PDB entry 6SUE | electron microscopy, 3.40 A resolution | chains C and F of the 6 polymer chains in the assembly

# Chain C
Protein: TcdA1
From: Photorhabdus luminescens
Reference sequence: Q9RN43 (Q9RN43_PHOLU); residues 1-2516 here = UniProt positions 1-2516
Sequence (2516 residues; numbered 1 to 2516; the number before each row is that of its first residue):
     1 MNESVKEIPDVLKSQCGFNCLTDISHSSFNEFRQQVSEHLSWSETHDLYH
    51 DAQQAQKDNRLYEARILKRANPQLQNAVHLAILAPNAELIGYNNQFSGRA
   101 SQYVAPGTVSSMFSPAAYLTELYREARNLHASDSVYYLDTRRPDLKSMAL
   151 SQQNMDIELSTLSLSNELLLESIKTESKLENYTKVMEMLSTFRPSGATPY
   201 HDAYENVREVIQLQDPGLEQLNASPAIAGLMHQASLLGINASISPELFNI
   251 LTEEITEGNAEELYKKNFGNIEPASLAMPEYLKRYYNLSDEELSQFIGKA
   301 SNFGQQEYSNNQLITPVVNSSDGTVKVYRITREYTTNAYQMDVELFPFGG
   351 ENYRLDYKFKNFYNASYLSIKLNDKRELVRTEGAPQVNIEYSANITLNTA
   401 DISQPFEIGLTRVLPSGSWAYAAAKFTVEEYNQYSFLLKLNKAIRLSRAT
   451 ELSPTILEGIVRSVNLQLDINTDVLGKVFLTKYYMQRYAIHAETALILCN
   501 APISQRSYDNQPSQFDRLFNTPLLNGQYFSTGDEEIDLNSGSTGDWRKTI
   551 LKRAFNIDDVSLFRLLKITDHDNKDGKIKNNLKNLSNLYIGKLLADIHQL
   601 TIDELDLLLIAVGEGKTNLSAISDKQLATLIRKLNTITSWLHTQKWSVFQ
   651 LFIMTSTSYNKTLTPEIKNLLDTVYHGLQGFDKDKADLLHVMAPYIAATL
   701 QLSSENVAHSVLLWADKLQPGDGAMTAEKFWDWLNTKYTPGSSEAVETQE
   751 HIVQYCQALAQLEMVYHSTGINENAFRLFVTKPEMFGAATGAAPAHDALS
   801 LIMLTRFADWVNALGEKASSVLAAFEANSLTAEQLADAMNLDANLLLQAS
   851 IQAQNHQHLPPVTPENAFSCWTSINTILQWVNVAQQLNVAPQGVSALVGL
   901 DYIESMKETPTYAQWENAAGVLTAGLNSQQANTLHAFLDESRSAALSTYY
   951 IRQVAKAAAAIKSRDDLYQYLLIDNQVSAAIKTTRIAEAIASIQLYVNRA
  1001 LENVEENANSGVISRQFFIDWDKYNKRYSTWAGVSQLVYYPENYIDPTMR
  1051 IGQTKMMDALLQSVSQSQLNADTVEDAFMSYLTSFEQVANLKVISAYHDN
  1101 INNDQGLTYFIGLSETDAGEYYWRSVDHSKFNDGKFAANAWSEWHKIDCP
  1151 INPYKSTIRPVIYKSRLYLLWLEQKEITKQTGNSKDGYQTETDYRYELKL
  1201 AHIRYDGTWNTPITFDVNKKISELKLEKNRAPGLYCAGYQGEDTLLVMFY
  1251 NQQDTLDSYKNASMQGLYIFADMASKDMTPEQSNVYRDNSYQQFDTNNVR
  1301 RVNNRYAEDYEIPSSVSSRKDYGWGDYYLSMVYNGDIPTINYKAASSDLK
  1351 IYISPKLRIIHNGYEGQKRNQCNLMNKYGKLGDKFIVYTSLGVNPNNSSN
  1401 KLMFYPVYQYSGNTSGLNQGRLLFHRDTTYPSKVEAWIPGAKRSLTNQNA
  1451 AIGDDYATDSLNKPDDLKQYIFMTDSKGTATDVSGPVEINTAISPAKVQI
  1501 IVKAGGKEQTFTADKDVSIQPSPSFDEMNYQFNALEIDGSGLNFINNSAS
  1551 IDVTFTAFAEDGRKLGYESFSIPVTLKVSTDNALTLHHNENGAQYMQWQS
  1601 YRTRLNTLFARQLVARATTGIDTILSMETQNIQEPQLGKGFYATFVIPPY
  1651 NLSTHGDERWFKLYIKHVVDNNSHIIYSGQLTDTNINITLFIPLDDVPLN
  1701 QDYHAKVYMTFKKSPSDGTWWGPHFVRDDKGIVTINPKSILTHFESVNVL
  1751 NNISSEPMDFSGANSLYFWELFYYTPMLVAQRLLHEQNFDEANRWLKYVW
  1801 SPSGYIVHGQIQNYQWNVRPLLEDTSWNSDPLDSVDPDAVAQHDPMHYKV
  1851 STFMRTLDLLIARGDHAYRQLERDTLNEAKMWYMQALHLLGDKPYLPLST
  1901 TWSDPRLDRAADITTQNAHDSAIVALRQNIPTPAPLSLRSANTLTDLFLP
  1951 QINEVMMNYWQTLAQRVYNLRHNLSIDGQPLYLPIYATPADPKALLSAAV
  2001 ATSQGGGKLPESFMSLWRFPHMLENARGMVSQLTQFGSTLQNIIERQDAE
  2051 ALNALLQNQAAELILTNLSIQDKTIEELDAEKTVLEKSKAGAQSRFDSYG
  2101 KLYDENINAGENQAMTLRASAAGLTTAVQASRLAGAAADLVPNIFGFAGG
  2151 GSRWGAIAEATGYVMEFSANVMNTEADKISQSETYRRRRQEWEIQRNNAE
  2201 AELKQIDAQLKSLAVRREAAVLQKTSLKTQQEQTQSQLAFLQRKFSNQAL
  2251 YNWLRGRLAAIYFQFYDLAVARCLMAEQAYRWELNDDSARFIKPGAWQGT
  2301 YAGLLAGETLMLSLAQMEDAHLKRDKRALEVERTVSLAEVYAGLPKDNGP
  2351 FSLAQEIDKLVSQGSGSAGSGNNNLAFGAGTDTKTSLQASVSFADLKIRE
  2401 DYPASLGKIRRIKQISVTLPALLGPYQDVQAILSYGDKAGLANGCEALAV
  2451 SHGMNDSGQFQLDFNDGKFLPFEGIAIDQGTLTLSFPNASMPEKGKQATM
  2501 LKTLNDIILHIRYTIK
Unresolved in the structure: 1-88, 1382-1491, 1917-1942
Construct notes: conflict E904 (Gln in Q9RN43)

# Chain F
Protein: TcdB2, TccC3
From: Photorhabdus luminescens
Reference sequence: chimeric construct of Q8GF99, Q8GF97: residues 1-1474 from Q8GF99 (Q8GF99_PHOLU) positions 1-1474 (same numbers); residues 1480-2440 from Q8GF97 positions 1-960 (offset varies)
Sequence (2439 residues; row label = number of the first residue in the row; note: 1 number in that range is skipped by the numbering (no residue carries it; nothing is unmodelled there)):
     1 MQNSQDFSITELSLPKGGGAITGMGEALTPTGPDGMAALSLPLPISAGRG
    51 YAPAFTLNYNSGAGNSPFGLGWDCNVMTIRRRTHFGVPHYDETDTFLGPE
   101 GEVLVVADQPRDESTLQGINLGATFTVTGYRSRLESHFSRLEYWQPKTTG
   151 KTDFWLIYSPDGQVHLLGKSPQARISNPSQTTQTAQWLLEASVSSRGEQI
   201 YYQYRAEDDTGCEADEITHHLQATAQRYLHIVYYGNRTASETLPGLDGSA
   251 PSQADWLFYLVFDYGERSNNLKTPPAFSTTGSWLCRQDRFSRYEYGFEIR
   301 TRRLCRQVLMYHHLQALDSKITEHNGPTLVSRLILNYDESAIASTLVFVR
   351 RVGHEQDGNVVTLPPLELAYQDFSPRHHAHWQPMDVLANFNAIQRWQLVD
   401 LKGEGLPGLLYQDKGAWWYRSAQRLGEIGSDAVTWEKMQPLSVIPSLQSN
   451 ASLVDINGDGQLDWVITGPGLRGYHSQRPDGSWTRFTPLNALPVEYTHPR
   501 AQLADLMGAGLSDLVLIGPKSVRLYANTRDGFAKGKDVVQSGEITLPVPG
   551 ADPRKLVAFSDVLGSGQAHLVEVSATKVTCWPNLGRGRFGQPITLPGFSQ
   601 PATEFNPAQVYLADLDGSGPTDLIYVHTNRLDIFLNKSGNGFAEPVTLRF
   651 PEGLRFDHTCQLQMADVQGLGVASLILSVPHMSPHHWRCDLTNMKPWLLN
   701 EMNNNMGVHHTLRYRSSSQFWLDEKAAALTTGQTPVCYLPFPIHTLWQTE
   751 TEDEISGNKLVTTLRYARGAWDGREREFRGFGYVEQTDSHQLAQGNAPER
   801 TPPALTKNWYATGLPVIDNALSTEYWRDDQAFAGFSPRFTTWQDNKDVPL
   851 TPEDDNSRYWFNRALKGQLLRSELYGLDDSTNKHVPYTVTEFRSQVRRLQ
   901 HTDSRYPVLWSSVVESRNYHYERIASDPQCSQNITLSSDRFGQPLKQLSV
   951 QYPRRQQPAINLYPDTLPDKLLANSYDDQQRQLRLTYQQSSWHHLTNNTV
  1001 RVLGLPDSTRSDIFTYGAENVPAGGLNLELLSDKNSLIADDKPREYLGQQ
  1051 KTAYTDGQNTTPLQTPTRQALIAFTETTVFNQSTLSAFNGSIPSDKLSTT
  1101 LEQAGYQQTNYLFPRTGEDKVWVAHHGYTDYGTAAQFWRPQKQSNTQLTG
  1151 KITLIWDANYCVVVQTRDAAGLTTSAKYDWRFLTPVQLTDINDNQHLITL
  1201 DALGRPITLRFWGTENGKMTGYSSPEKASFSPPSDVNAAIELKKPLPVAQ
  1251 CQVYAPESWMPVLSQKTFNRLAEQDWQKLYNARIITEDGRICTLAYRRWV
  1301 QSQKAIPQLISLLNNGPRLPPHSLTLTTDRYDHDPEQQIRQQVVFSDGFG
  1351 RLLQAAARHEAGMARQRNEDGSLIINVQHTENRWAVTGRTEYDNKGQPIR
  1401 TYQPYFLNDWRYVSNDSARQEKEAYADTHVYDPIGREIKVITAKGWFRRT
  1451 LFTPWFTVNEDENDTAAEVKKVKMPGSRPMKNIDPKLYQKTPTVSVYDNR
  1501 GLIIRNIDFHRTTANGDPDTRITRHQYDIHGHLNQSIDPRLYEAKQTNNT
  1551 IKPNFLWQYDLTGNPLCTESIDAGRTVTLNDIEGRPLLTVTATGVIQTRQ
  1601 YETSSLPGRLLSVAEQTPEEKTSRITERLIWAGNTEAEKDHNLAGQCVRH
  1651 YDTAGVTRLESLSLTGTVLSQSSQLLIDTQEANWTGDNETVWQNMLADDI
  1701 YTTLSTFDATGALLTQTDAKGNIQRLAYDVAGQLNGSWLTLKGQTEQVII
  1751 KSLTYSAAGQKLREEHGNDVITEYSYEPETQRLIGIKTRRPSDTKVLQDL
  1801 RYEYDPVGNVISIRNDAEATRFWHNQKVMPENTYTYDSLYQLISATGREM
  1851 ANIGQQSHQFPSPALPSDNNTYTNYTRTYTYDRGGNLTKIQHSSPATQNN
  1901 YTTNITVSNRSNRAVLSTLTEDPAQVDALFDAGGHQNTLISGQNLNWNTR
  1951 GELQQVTLVKRDKGANDDREWYRYSGDGRRMLKINEQQASNNAQTQRVTY
  2001 LPNLELRLTQNSTATTEDLQVITVGEAGRAQVRVLHWESGKPEDIDNNQL
  2051 RYSYDNLIGSSQLELDSEGQIISEEEYYPYGGTALWAARNQTEASYKTIR
  2101 YSGKERDATGLYYYGYRYYQPWIGRWLSSAPAGTIDGLNLYRMVRNNPVT
  2151 LLDPDGLMPTIA
  2164 ERIAALKKNKVTDSAPSPANATNVAINIRPPVAPKPSLPKASTSSQPTTH
  2214 PIGAANIKPTTSGSSIVAPLSPVGNKSTSEISLPESAQSSSSSTTSTNLQ
  2264 KKSFTLYRADNRSFEEMQSKFPEGFKAWTPLDTKMARQFASIFIGQKDTS
  2314 NLPKETVKNISTWGAKPKLKDLSNYIKYTKDKSTVWVSTAINTEAGGQSS
  2364 GAPLHKIDMDLYEFAIDGQKLNPLPEGRTKNMVPSLLLDTPQIETSSIIA
  2414 LNHGPVNDAEISFLTTIPLKNVKPHKR
Unresolved in the structure: 1472-1479, 2164-2419, 2434-2440
Construct notes: conflict E543 (Asp in Q8GF99); linker (1475-1479); engineered mutation A2130 (Asp651 in Q8GF97)
What the authors report for this chain:
  - mutagenesis - P680A: unchanged catalytic activity

# How chain C and chain F interact
Pairs across the interface (24; chain C residue first):
  T2418(C) with D413(F)
  P2420(C) with D413(F); W418(F), hydrophobic
  A2421(C) with N389(F)
  L2422(C) with A388(F); N389(F)
  L2423(C) with N389(F), hydrogen bond (backbone-side chain); Q394(F), hydrogen bond (backbone-side chain)
  G2424(C) with N389(F), hydrogen bond (backbone-side chain); N391(F); Q394(F)
  P2425(C) with N391(F); I393(F), hydrophobic; Q394(F)
  Y2426(C) with P680(F); M682(F)
  Q2427(C) with M682(F), hydrogen bond (side chain-backbone); S683(F); P684(F)
  N2455(C) with K414(F)
  N2505(C) with W418(F); K437(F); M438(F)
  H2510(C) with K414(F)
Other interface residues (no listed pair), chain C (14 interface residues in all): M2454, I2508
Other interface residues (no listed pair), chain F (15 interface residues in all): T659

# Overview
Chain C and chain F form an interface of 14 and 15 residues respectively, with 4 hydrogen bonds. Among the
polar pairs are L2423(C)-N389(F), L2423(C)-Q394(F) and G2424(C)-N389(F). From the paper: P680A of chain F
leaves catalytic activity unchanged.
Here chain C is TcdA1 and chain F is TcdB2, TccC3, both from Photorhabdus luminescens. Entry 6SUE (Structure
of Photorhabdus luminescens Tc holotoxin pore, Mutation TccC3-D651A) was determined by electron microscopy
together with 6SUF from the same study.
